2P5T - chains C and D of the 4 polymer chains in the assembly; structure by X-ray diffraction, 3.20 A resolution.

[Chain C]
Protein: Putative transcriptional regulator PezA
Source organism: Streptococcus pneumoniae
Reference sequence: Q97QZ2 (Q97QZ2_STRPN); residue numbers follow UniProt; this construct covers 1-158
Chain sequence (158 residues; numbered 1 to 158; the number before each row is that of its first residue):
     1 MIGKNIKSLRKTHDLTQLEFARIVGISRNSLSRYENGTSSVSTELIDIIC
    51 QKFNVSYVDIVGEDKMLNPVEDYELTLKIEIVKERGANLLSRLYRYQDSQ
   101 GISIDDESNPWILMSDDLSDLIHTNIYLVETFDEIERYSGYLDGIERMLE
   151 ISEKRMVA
Disordered / not traced: 1-65
Swiss-Prot annotation at these positions:
  - DNA-binding region: Q17 to N36 (H-T-H motif)

[Chain D]
Protein: PezT
Source organism: Streptococcus pneumoniae
Reference sequence: Q97QZ1 (Q97QZ1_STRPN); residues 1-253 here = UniProt positions 1-253
Chain sequence (253 residues; each row starts with the number of its first residue):
     1 MEIQDYTDSEFKHALARNLRSLTRGKKSSKQPIAILLGGQSGAGKTTIHR
    51 IKQKEFQGNIVIIDGDSFRSQHPHYLELQQEYGKDSVEYTKDFAGKMVES
   101 LVTKLSSLGYNLLIEGTLRTVDVPKKTAQLLKNKGYEVQLALIATKPELS
   151 YLSTLIRYEELYIINPNQARATPKEHHDFIVNHLVDNTRKLEELAIFERI
   201 QIYQRDRSCVYDSKENTTSAADVLQELFFGEWSQVEKEMLQVGEKRLNEL
   251 LEK
Disordered / not traced: 169-172, 252-253
Construct notes: conflict G109 (Arg in Q97QZ1), F228 (Leu in Q97QZ1)
Swiss-Prot annotation at these positions:
  - active site: D66 (Proton acceptor)
  - binding site (ATP): G39 to T46
  - mutagenesis: K45 (K45A: Abolishes lethality), D66 (D66T: Abolishes lethality), T117 (T117V: Abolishes lethality), T120 (T120V: Very slight reduction in toxic effect), R157 (R157A: Abolishes lethality), R170 (R170A: Abolishes lethality), G243 to K253 (Retains toxicity while being stably maintained in E.coli)
What the authors report for this chain:
  - catalytic residues: D66 (proposed by the authors, not directly observed)
  - mutagenesis - T117V: abolished growth
  - mutagenesis - T120V: decreased growth

[Chain C / chain D interface]
Residue-residue contacts (54):
  P69(C) - V235(D)  hydrophobic
  D72(C) - R50(D)  salt bridge
  D72(C) - D206(D)
  D72(C) - R207(D)  salt bridge
  Y73(C) - A43(D)
  Y73(C) - S153(D)
  Y73(C) - R205(D)  hydrogen bond
  L75(C) - R50(D)
  T76(C) - T46(D)
  T76(C) - T47(D)
  T76(C) - R50(D)  hydrogen bond
  I79(C) - R50(D)
  E80(C) - K45(D)  salt bridge
  E80(C) - T46(D)  hydrogen bond
  E80(C) - R157(D)  salt bridge
  I81(C) - R157(D)
  I81(C) - E160(D)
  K83(C) - D64(D)  salt bridge
  E84(C) - R157(D)  salt bridge
  E84(C) - L161(D)
  N88(C) - S70(D)
  N88(C) - Q168(D)
  S91(C) - S70(D)  hydrogen bond
  S91(C) - Q71(D)
  Y94(C) - R17(D)
  Y94(C) - S21(D)  hydrogen bond
  Y94(C) - Q71(D)
  R95(C) - S70(D)  hydrogen bond (side chain-backbone)
  D98(C) - H13(D)  salt bridge
  D98(C) - R17(D)  salt bridge
  I104(C) - H13(D)
  I104(C) - A16(D)  hydrophobic
  I104(C) - R17(D)
  I104(C) - R20(D)
  D105(C) - R20(D)
  E107(C) - R20(D)  salt bridge
  D116(C) - R20(D)  salt bridge
  D116(C) - R24(D)  salt bridge
  S119(C) - S21(D)  hydrogen bond
  D120(C) - R24(D)  salt bridge
  H123(C) - S21(D)
  H123(C) - L22(D)
  H123(C) - K26(D)
  H123(C) - Q53(D)
  T124(C) - K26(D)  hydrogen bond
  T124(C) - Q53(D)
  T124(C) - G58(D)
  Y127(C) - H49(D)
  Y127(C) - R50(D)
  Y127(C) - Q53(D)
  Y127(C) - I62(D)  hydrophobic
  L128(C) - Q53(D)
  L128(C) - K54(D)
  E130(C) - K54(D)  salt bridge
Interface residues without a listed pair, chain C (29 interface residues in all): V70, I112, V129
Interface residues without a listed pair, chain D (37 interface residues in all): G42, G44, S67, Y75, L76, E238, M239

[Summary]
The interface between chain C and chain D involves 29 residues on one side and 37 on the other; the contacts
include 8 hydrogen bonds and 13 salt bridges. Among the polar pairs are D72(C)-R50(D), D72(C)-R207(D) and
E80(C)-K45(D). The paper reports the catalytic residue D66(D); T117V of chain D abolishes growth.
Chain C is Putative transcriptional regulator PezA and chain D is PezT, both from Streptococcus pneumoniae;
the structure, Molecular and structural characterization of the PezAT chromosomal toxin-antitoxin system of
the human pathogen Streptococcus pneumoniae, was determined by X-ray diffraction.
